6VF7 - chains A and D of the 4 polymer chains in the assembly; structure by X-ray diffraction, 1.87 A resolution.

# Chain A
Name: DNA-directed DNA/RNA polymerase mu
Organism: Homo sapiens
Notes: EC 2.7.7.7
Reference sequence: Q9NP87 (DPOLM_HUMAN); numbering as in UniProt; present here: 132-397, 410-494
Sequence (356 residues; row label = number of the first residue in the row; note: 12 numbers in that range are skipped by the numbering (no residue carries them; nothing is unmodelled there)):
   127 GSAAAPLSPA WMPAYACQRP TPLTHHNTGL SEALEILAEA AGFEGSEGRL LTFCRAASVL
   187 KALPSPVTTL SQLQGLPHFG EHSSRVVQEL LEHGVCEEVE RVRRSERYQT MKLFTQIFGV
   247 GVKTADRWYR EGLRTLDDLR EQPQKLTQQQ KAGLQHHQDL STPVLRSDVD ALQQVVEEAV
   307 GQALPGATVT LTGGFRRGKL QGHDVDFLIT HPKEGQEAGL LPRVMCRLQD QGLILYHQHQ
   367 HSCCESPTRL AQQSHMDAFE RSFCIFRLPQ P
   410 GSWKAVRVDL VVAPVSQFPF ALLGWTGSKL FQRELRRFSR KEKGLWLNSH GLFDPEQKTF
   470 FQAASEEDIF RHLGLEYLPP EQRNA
Unresolved in the structure: 127-136, 365-384
Covalent attachments: 2,3-dihydroxy-1,4-dithiobutane (DTT) linked to Cys-180
Differences from the reference sequence: expression tag (127-131); conflict Gly-410 (Pro in Q9NP87)
Bound ions: Mn2+ site 1: His-208 (shared with DG1(D) of chain D); Mn2+ site 2 near His-219 (its only coordinating residue here); Na+: Thr-241, Ile-243, Val-246 (shared with 1 residue of chain P); Mn2+ site 3: His-329 (together with 8-oxo-2'-deoxyguanosine-5'-triphosphate); Mn2+ site 4: Asp-330, Asp-332, Asp-418 (together with 8-oxo-2'-deoxyguanosine-5'-triphosphate) (shared with 1 residue of chain P); Mn2+ site 5: Asp-330, Asp-332 (together with 8-oxo-2'-deoxyguanosine-5'-triphosphate); Mn2+ site 6: Glu-386, His-459
Residues lining bound ligands: 8-oxo-2'-deoxyguanosine-5'-triphosphate (8DG): Gly-319, Gly-320, Arg-323, Lys-325, Gln-327, Gly-328, His-329, Asp-330, Asp-332, Gly-433, Trp-434, Thr-435, Gly-436, Ser-437, Lys-438, Gln-441, Arg-445
Swiss-Prot annotation at these positions:
  - region: Arg-323 to Asp-332 (Involved in ssDNA binding)
  - binding site (Mg(2+)): Asp-330, Asp-332, Asp-418
  - site: Gly-433 (Responsible for the low discrimination between dNTP and rNTP)
Reported in the primary citation:
  - Mn2+ coordination: His-329
  - conformationally variable residues (side-chain flip): His-329

# Chain D
Molecule: 4-nt DNA strand
Sequence (4 nucleotides; numbered 1 to 4; the number before each row is that of its first residue):
     1 GCCG
Bound ions: Mn2+ site 1: DG1 (shared with His-208(A) of chain A)

# How chain A and chain D interact
Pairs across the interface - 13 pairs, chain A then chain D:
  Gly-174(A) / DG1(D)  hydrogen bond to the base
  Arg-175(A) / DG1(D)  salt bridge to the phosphate
  Thr-178(A) / DG1(D)  hydrogen bond to the base
  Thr-178(A) / DC2(D)  sugar contact
  Phe-179(A) / DG1(D)  sugar contact
  Pro-203(A) / DC3(D)  phosphate contact
  His-204(A) / DC2(D)  sugar contact
  His-204(A) / DC3(D)  hydrogen bond to the phosphate
  Gly-206(A) / DC2(D)  hydrogen bond to the phosphate
  Glu-207(A) / DC2(D)  hydrogen bond to the phosphate
  His-208(A) / DG1(D)  salt bridge to the phosphate
  His-208(A) / DC2(D)  hydrogen bond to the phosphate
  Ser-209(A) / DC2(D)  hydrogen bond to the phosphate
Other interface residues (no listed pair), chain A (14 interface residues in all): Ala-140, Arg-181, Leu-202, Phe-205
Other interface residues (no listed pair), chain D (4 interface residues in all): DG4

# Summary
14 residues of chain A face 4 of chain D across their interface, with 7 hydrogen bonds and 2 salt bridges.
Among the polar pairs are Gly-174(A)/DG1(D), Thr-178(A)/DG1(D) and His-204(A)/DC3(D). Ligands of chain A:
8-oxo-2'-deoxyguanosine-5'-triphosphate. UniProt lists 3 Mg2+-binding residues on chain A. From the paper:
Mn2+ coordination by His-329(A); conformational variability at His-329(A).
Here chain A is DNA-directed DNA/RNA polymerase mu (Homo sapiens) and chain D is a 4-nt DNA strand. Entry 6VF7
(DNA Polymerase Mu, 8-oxodGTP:At Ground State Ternary Complex, 50 mM Mn2+ (15 min)) was determined by X-ray
diffraction, deposited together with 6VEZ, 6VF0, 6VF1, 6VF2, 6VF3, 6VF4 and 7 further entries.
